Entry 5UUH (X-ray diffraction, 1.57 A resolution); this record covers chains A and C of the 3 polymer chains in the assembly.

== Chain A ==
Name: DNA-7-methylguanine glycosylase
Source organism: Bacillus cereus
Reference sequence: C2T7T7 (C2T7T7_BACCE); numbering as in UniProt (aligned over 1-237)
Chain sequence (241 residues; row label = number of the first residue in the row; numbers below 1 keep their minus sign (Gly-3 is residue -3)):
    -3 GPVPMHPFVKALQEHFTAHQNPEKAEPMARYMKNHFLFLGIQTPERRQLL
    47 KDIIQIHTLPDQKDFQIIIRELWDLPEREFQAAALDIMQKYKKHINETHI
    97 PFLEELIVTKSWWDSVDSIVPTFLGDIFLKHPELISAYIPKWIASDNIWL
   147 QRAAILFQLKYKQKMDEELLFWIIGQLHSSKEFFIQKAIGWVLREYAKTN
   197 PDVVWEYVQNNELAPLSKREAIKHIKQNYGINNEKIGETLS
Not modelled in the structure: -3 to 0, 226-237
Sequence notes: expression tag (-3 to 0)
Ligand contacts: yatakemycin-adenine nucleobase adduct (YTA): Pro23, Met24, Tyr27, Met28, Gln38, Trp109, Asp110, Leu155, Lys156, Trp187
From the paper describing this entry:
  - catalytic residues: Asp113 (proposed by the authors, not directly observed)
  - catalytic residues: Trp109, Trp187
  - mutagenesis - Y27A, Q38A, K156A: unchanged catalytic activity
  - mutagenesis - W109A (76-fold), D113A (760-fold), W187A (25-fold): decreased catalytic activity

== Chain C ==
Molecule: 9-nt DNA strand
Sequence (9 nucleotides; row label = number of the first residue in the row):
     1 TGCTTTGCC
Ligand contacts: yatakemycin-adenine nucleobase adduct (YTA): DT4, DT5, DT6, DG7, DC8, DC9

== Chain A / chain C interface ==
Pairs across the interface (7; chain A residue first):
  Gln38(A) - DT6(C)  hydrogen bond to the phosphate
  Gln38(A) - DG7(C)  phosphate contact
  Thr39(A) - DG7(C)  hydrogen bond to the phosphate
  Thr39(A) - DC8(C)  phosphate contact
  Pro40(A) - DG7(C)  phosphate contact
  Arg43(A) - DC8(C)  salt bridge to the phosphate
  Lys156(A) - DC9(C)  salt bridge to the phosphate
Interface residues without a listed pair, chain A (6 interface residues in all): Thr118

== Summary ==
Chain A and chain C form an interface of 6 and 4 residues respectively, with 2 hydrogen bonds and 2 salt
bridges. Among the polar pairs are Gln38(A)-DT6(C), Thr39(A)-DG7(C) and Arg43(A)-DC8(C). The paper reports
catalytic residues Asp113(A), Trp109(A) and Trp187(A); W109A, D113A and W187A of chain A reduce catalytic
activity; 6 substitutions were tested in all.
Chain A is DNA-7-methylguanine glycosylase (Bacillus cereus) and chain C is a 9-nt DNA strand; the structure,
Bacillus cereus DNA glycosylase AlkD bound to a yatakemycin-adenine nucleobase adduct and DNA containing a
fluorinated ..., was determined by X-ray diffraction together with 5UUF and 5UUG from the same study.
